4F5A - chain A; structure by X-ray diffraction, 1.80 A resolution.

[Chain A]
Molecule: Proto-oncogene tyrosine-protein kinase Src
From: Homo sapiens
Notes: fragment: SH2 domain
Reference sequence: P12931 (SRC_HUMAN); residue numbers follow UniProt; this construct covers 144-252
Sequence (112 residues; numbered 141 to 252; the number before each row is that of its first residue):
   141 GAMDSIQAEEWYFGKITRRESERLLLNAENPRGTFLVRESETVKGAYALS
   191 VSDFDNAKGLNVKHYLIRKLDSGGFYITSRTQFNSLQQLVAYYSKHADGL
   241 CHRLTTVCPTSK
Disordered / not traced: 141-143, 252
Construct notes: expression tag (141-143); engineered mutation Val183 (Thr in P12931), Ala188 (Cys in P12931), Leu206 (Lys in P12931)
Swiss-Prot annotation at these positions:
  - modified residue: Tyr187 (Phosphotyrosine)

[In short]
Chain A is Proto-oncogene tyrosine-protein kinase Src (Homo sapiens); the structure, Triple mutant Src SH2
domain bound to phosphate ion, was determined by X-ray diffraction (same publication as 4F59 and 4F5B).
